Entry 3BSZ (X-ray diffraction, 3.38 A resolution); this record covers chains A and B of the 10 polymer chains in the assembly.

# Chain A (and B)
Molecule: Transthyretin
Organism: Homo sapiens
Notes: chain B of this document is another copy of the same molecule, construct and numbering; everything in this record applies to it too
Reference sequence: P02766 (TTHY_HUMAN); residues 1-127 here correspond to UniProt positions 21-147 (UniProt number = residue number + 20)
Chain sequence (127 residues; numbered 1 to 127; the number before each row is that of its first residue):
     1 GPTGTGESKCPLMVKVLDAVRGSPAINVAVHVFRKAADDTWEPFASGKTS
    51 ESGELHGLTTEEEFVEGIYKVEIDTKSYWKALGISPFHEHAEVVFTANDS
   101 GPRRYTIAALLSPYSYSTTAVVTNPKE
Disordered / not traced: 1-6, 126-127
UniProt features mapped onto this chain:
  - binding site (L-thyroxine): Lys15, Glu54, Ser117
  - modified residue: Cys10 (Sulfocysteine), Glu42 (4-carboxyglutamate), Ser52 (Phosphoserine)
  - glycosylation: Asn98 (N-linked (GlcNAc...) asparagine)

# Interface between chain A and chain B
Contacting residue pairs (36):
  Lys70(A) - Trp41(B)
  Phe87(A) - Phe95(B)  hydrophobic
  Phe87(A) - Tyr105(B)  hydrophobic
  Phe87(A) - Ala120(B)  hydrophobic
  His88(A) - Val93(B)
  His88(A) - Val94(B)
  His88(A) - Thr118(B)
  Glu89(A) - Val94(B)  hydrogen bond (backbone-backbone)
  Glu89(A) - Thr96(B)  hydrogen bond
  Glu92(A) - Glu92(B)
  Glu92(A) - Tyr116(B)
  Val93(A) - Phe87(B)  hydrophobic
  Val94(A) - His88(B)
  Val94(A) - Glu89(B)  hydrogen bond (backbone-backbone)
  Val94(A) - His90(B)
  Phe95(A) - Phe87(B)  hydrophobic
  Phe95(A) - Glu89(B)
  Thr96(A) - Glu89(B)  hydrogen bond
  Tyr105(A) - Phe87(B)  hydrophobic
  Tyr114(A) - Thr119(B)
  Tyr114(A) - Ala120(B)  hydrogen bond (backbone-backbone)
  Ser115(A) - Thr118(B)
  Ser115(A) - Thr119(B)
  Tyr116(A) - Glu92(B)  hydrogen bond (side chain-backbone)
  Tyr116(A) - Tyr116(B)  hydrogen bond
  Tyr116(A) - Ser117(B)
  Tyr116(A) - Thr118(B)  hydrogen bond (backbone-backbone)
  Ser117(A) - Tyr116(B)
  Ser117(A) - Ser117(B)
  Thr118(A) - His88(B)
  Thr118(A) - Ser115(B)  hydrogen bond (backbone-side chain)
  Thr118(A) - Tyr116(B)  hydrogen bond (backbone-backbone)
  Thr119(A) - Tyr114(B)
  Thr119(A) - Ser115(B)
  Ala120(A) - Phe87(B)  hydrophobic
  Ala120(A) - Tyr114(B)  hydrogen bond (backbone-backbone)
Interface residues without a listed pair, chain A (20 interface residues in all): Ile68, His90, Ile107
Interface residues without a listed pair, chain B (20 interface residues in all): Ile68, Val122

# Overview
The chain A/chain B interface involves 20 residues from each chain, with 11 hydrogen bonds. Among the polar
pairs are Glu89(A)-Thr96(B), Tyr116(A)-Glu92(B) and Tyr116(A)-Tyr116(B). UniProt lists 3 L-thyroxine-binding
residues on chain A.
Both chains are Transthyretin (Homo sapiens). Entry 3BSZ (Crystal structure of the transthyretin-retinol
binding protein-Fab complex) was determined by X-ray diffraction (same publication as 3CXF and 3BT0).
